Entry 8WBU (X-ray diffraction, 1.70 A resolution); this record covers chain A.

Chain A:
Name: Cellobiose 2-epimerase
From: Caldicellulosiruptor saccharolyticus
UniProt: A4XGA6 (A4XGA6_CALS8); residue numbers follow UniProt; this construct covers 1-389
Amino-acid sequence (391 residues; numbered -1 to 389; the number before each row is that of its first residue; numbers below 1 keep their minus sign (Gly-1 is residue -1)):
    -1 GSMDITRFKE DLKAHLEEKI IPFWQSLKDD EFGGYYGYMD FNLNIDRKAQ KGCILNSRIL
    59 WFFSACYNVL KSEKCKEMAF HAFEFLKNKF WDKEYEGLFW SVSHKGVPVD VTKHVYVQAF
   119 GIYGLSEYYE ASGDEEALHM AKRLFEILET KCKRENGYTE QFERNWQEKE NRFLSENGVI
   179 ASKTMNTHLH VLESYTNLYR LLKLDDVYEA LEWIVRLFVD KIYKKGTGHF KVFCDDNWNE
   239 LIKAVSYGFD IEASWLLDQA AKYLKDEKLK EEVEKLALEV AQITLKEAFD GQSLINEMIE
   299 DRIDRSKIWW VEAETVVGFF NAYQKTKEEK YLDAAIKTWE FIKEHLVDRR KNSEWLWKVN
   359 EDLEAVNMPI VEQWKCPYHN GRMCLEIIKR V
Construct notes: expression tag (-1 to 0); engineered mutation Phe247 (His in A4XGA6)
Ligand contacts:
  - beta-D-mannopyranose (BMA), molecule 1: Asn40, Leu41, Arg348
  - beta-D-mannopyranose (BMA), molecule 2: Arg56, Tyr114, Asn184, Phe247, Trp307, Trp308, Trp355, Trp372, His377
  - beta-D-mannopyranose (BMA), molecule 3: Ser101, Val105, Pro106, Val107

Overview:
Ligands of chain A: 3 copies of beta-D-mannopyranose.
Chain A is Cellobiose 2-epimerase (Caldicellulosiruptor saccharolyticus); the structure, The crystal structure
of circular mannose with mutant H247F of the cellobiose 2-epimerase from Caldicellulosiruptor saccharolyticus,
was determined by X-ray diffraction together with 8WBV and 7D5G from the same study.
